PDB entry 7Y27 | electron microscopy, 3.48 A resolution | chains E and C of the 6 polymer chains in the assembly

[Chain E]
Molecule: Somatostatin receptor type 2
Organism: Homo sapiens
UniProtKB: P30874 (SSR2_HUMAN); residues 1-337 here = UniProt positions 1-337
Amino-acid sequence (337 residues; each row starts with the number of its first residue):
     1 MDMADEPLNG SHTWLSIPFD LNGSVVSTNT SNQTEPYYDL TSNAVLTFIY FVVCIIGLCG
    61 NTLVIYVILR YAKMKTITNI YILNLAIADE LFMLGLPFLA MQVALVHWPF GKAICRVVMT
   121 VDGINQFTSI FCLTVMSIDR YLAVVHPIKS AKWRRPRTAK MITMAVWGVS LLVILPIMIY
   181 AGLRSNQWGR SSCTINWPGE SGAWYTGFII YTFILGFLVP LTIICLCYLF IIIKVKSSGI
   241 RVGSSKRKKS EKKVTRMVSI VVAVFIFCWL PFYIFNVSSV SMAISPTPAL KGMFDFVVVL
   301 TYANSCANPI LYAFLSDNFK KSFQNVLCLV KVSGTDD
Unresolved in the structure: 1-39, 199-201, 239-248, 327-337
Disulfides: C115-C193

[Chain C]
Molecule: somatostatin-14
Amino-acid sequence (12 residues; numbered 3 to 14; the number before each row is that of its first residue):
     3 CKNFFWKTFT SC
Disulfides: C3-C14

[How chain E and chain C interact]
Pairs across the interface (17):
  D122(E) - K9(C)  salt bridge
  Q126(E) - K9(C)  hydrogen bond
  N186(E) - C14(C)
  T194(E) - T12(C)
  I195(E) - F7(C)  hydrophobic
  Y205(E) - N5(C)
  Y205(E) - F7(C)  hydrophobic
  F208(E) - F7(C)  hydrophobic
  F208(E) - W8(C)  hydrophobic
  T212(E) - W8(C)
  F272(E) - W8(C)
  S279(E) - N5(C)
  S279(E) - F6(C)
  K291(E) - F11(C)
  F294(E) - F6(C)  hydrophobic
  F294(E) - W8(C)
  Y302(E) - K9(C)
Other interface residues (no listed pair), chain E (22 interface residues in all): F92, L99, Q102, M119, R184, S192, C193, I284, P286
Other interface residues (no listed pair), chain C (10 interface residues in all): K4, T10

[Overview]
Chain E and chain C form an interface of 22 and 10 residues respectively; the contacts include 1 hydrogen bond
and 1 salt bridge. Polar pairs include D122(E)-K9(C) and Q126(E)-K9(C).
Here chain E is Somatostatin receptor type 2 (Homo sapiens) and chain C is somatostatin-14. Entry 7Y27
(Cryo-EM structure of the SST-14-bound SSTR2-miniGq-scFv16 complex) was determined by electron microscopy
(same publication as 7Y24 and 7Y26).
